8B2R - chains A and B; structure by X-ray diffraction, 1.22 A resolution.

# Chain A
Protein: Disease resistance protein RGA5
Organism: Oryza sativa
Reference sequence: F7J0N2 (RGA5R_ORYSJ); numbering as in UniProt (aligned over 997-1071)
Chain sequence (78 residues; each row starts with the number of its first residue):
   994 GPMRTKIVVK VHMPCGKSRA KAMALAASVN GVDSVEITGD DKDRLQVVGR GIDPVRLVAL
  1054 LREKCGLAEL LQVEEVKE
Construct notes: expression tag (994-996); variant Asp-1033 (Glu in F7J0N2), Gln-1039 (Val in F7J0N2), Gln-1065 (Met in F7J0N2), Glu-1068 (Leu in F7J0N2), Lys-1070 (Glu in F7J0N2), Glu-1071 (Lys in F7J0N2)

# Chain B
Protein: AVR-Pik protein
Organism: Pyricularia oryzae
Reference sequence: C4B8B8 (C4B8B8_MAGOR); residues 31-113 here = UniProt positions 31-113
Chain sequence (86 residues; each row starts with the number of its first residue):
    28 GPMRAIDLSR ERDPNFFDNA DIPVPECFWF MFKNNVRQDA GTCYSSWKMD KKVGPNWVHI
    88 KSDDNCNLSG DFPPGWIVLG KKRPGF
Cystine bridges: Cys-54/Cys-93
Construct notes: expression tag (28-30); variant Asn-46 (His in C4B8B8), Ala-47 (Pro in C4B8B8), Asp-48 (Gly in C4B8B8), Lys-78 (Met in C4B8B8)

# Chain A / chain B interface
Pairs across the interface (42; chain A residue first):
  Arg-997(A) with Asp-48(B), hydrogen bond (side chain-backbone); Ile-49(B)
  Lys-999(A) with Thr-69(B), hydrogen bond
  Ser-1027(A) with Asn-46(B), hydrogen bond
  Glu-1029(A) with Phe-44(B); Asn-46(B), hydrogen bond
  Gly-1032(A) with Asn-42(B), hydrogen bond (backbone-side chain)
  Asp-1033(A) with Asn-42(B), hydrogen bond
  Arg-1037(A) with Asp-66(B), salt bridge
  Gln-1039(A) with Phe-44(B), hydrogen bond (side chain-backbone)
  Val-1041(A) with Ile-49(B), hydrophobic
  Glu-1062(A) with Lys-79(B), salt bridge
  Leu-1063(A) with Lys-79(B); Trp-84(B), hydrophobic
  Leu-1064(A) with Lys-78(B), hydrogen bond (backbone-side chain); Lys-79(B), hydrogen bond (backbone-backbone); Trp-84(B)
  Gln-1065(A) with Trp-56(B), hydrogen bond; Thr-69(B), hydrogen bond (side chain-backbone); Met-76(B); Asp-77(B)
  Val-1066(A) with Met-76(B); Asp-77(B), hydrogen bond (backbone-backbone); Trp-84(B), hydrophobic
  Glu-1067(A) with Thr-69(B); Cys-70(B); Tyr-71(B), hydrogen bond (side chain-backbone); Trp-74(B); Lys-75(B); Met-76(B)
  Glu-1068(A) with Tyr-71(B); Trp-74(B), hydrogen bond (backbone-side chain); Lys-75(B), salt bridge
  Val-1069(A) with Ile-49(B), hydrophobic; Pro-50(B); Tyr-71(B)
  Lys-1070(A) with Pro-50(B); Glu-53(B), salt bridge; Tyr-71(B); Ser-72(B), hydrogen bond (side chain-backbone); Trp-74(B)
  Glu-1071(A) with Pro-50(B)
Other interface residues (no listed pair), chain A (20 interface residues in all): Thr-1031
Other interface residues (no listed pair), chain B (22 interface residues in all): Arg-39, Ser-73

# Summary
The interface between chain A and chain B involves 20 residues on one side and 22 on the other; the contacts
include 15 hydrogen bonds and 4 salt bridges. Polar pairs include Arg-1037(A)/Asp-66(B), Glu-1062(A)/Lys-79(B)
and Glu-1068(A)/Lys-75(B).
Chain A is Disease resistance protein RGA5 (Oryza sativa) and chain B is AVR-Pik protein (Pyricularia oryzae);
the structure, Complex of rice blast (Magnaporthe oryzae) effector protein AVR-PikF with a rice (Oryza sativa)
RGA5 HMA ..., was determined by X-ray diffraction.
